PDB entry 3BPL | X-ray diffraction, 2.93 A resolution | chains A and B of the 3 polymer chains in the assembly

Chain A:
Molecule: Interleukin-4
Organism: Homo sapiens
Reference sequence: P05112 (IL4_HUMAN); residues 1-129 here correspond to UniProt positions 25-153 (UniProt number = residue number + 24)
Sequence (129 residues; row label = number of the first residue in the row):
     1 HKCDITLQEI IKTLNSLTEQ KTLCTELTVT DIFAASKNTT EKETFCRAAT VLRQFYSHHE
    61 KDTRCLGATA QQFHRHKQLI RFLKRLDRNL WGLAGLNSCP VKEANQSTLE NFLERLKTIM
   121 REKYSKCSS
Not modelled in the structure: 1-2, 129
Cystine bridges: Cys3-Cys127, Cys24-Cys65, Cys46-Cys99
Swiss-Prot annotation at these positions:
  - glycosylation: Asn38 (N-linked (GlcNAc...) asparagine)

Chain B:
Molecule: Interleukin-4 receptor alpha chain
Organism: Homo sapiens
Notes: fragment: Extracellular domain, residues 27-227
Reference sequence: P24394 (IL4RA_HUMAN); residues 2-202 here correspond to UniProt positions 27-227 (UniProt number = residue number + 25)
Sequence (205 residues; each row starts with the number of its first residue; numbers below 1 keep their minus sign (Ala-2 is residue -2)):
    -2 ADPFKVLQEP TCVSDYMSIS TCEWKMNGPT QCSTELRLLY QLVFLLSEAH TCIPENNGGA
    58 GCVCHLLMDD VVSADQYTLD LWAGQQLLWK GSFKPSEHVK PRAPGNLTVH TQVSDTLLLT
   118 WSNPYPPDNY LYNHLTYAVN IWSENDPADF RIYQVTYLEP SLRIAASTLK SGISYRARVR
   178 AWAQCYNTTW SEWSPSTKWH NSYRE
Not modelled in the structure: 200-202
Cystine bridges: Cys9-Cys19, Cys29-Cys59, Cys49-Cys61
Covalent attachments: N-acetylglucosamine (NAG) linked to Asn103; glycan linked to Asn184
Construct notes: expression tag (-2 to 1); engineered mutation Gln28 (Asn53 in P24394), Gln73 (Asn98 in P24394), Gln109 (Asn134 in P24394), Gln151 (Asn176 in P24394)
Swiss-Prot annotation at these positions:
  - motif: Trp187 to Ser191 (WSXWS motif)
  - site: Tyr13 (Major IL4 binding determinant), Leu39 (Minor IL4 binding determinant), Phe41 (Minor IL4 binding determinant), Asp67 (Minor IL4 binding determinant), Val69 (Minor IL4 binding determinant), Asp72 (Major IL4 binding determinant), Tyr127 (Minor IL4 binding determinant), Tyr183 (Major IL4 binding determinant)
  - glycosylation (N-linked (GlcNAc...) asparagine): Asn103, Asn184

How chain A and chain B interact:
Residue-residue contacts (31; chain A residue first):
  Ile5(A) - Cys182(B)
  Ile5(A) - Tyr183(B)  hydrophobic
  Thr6(A) - Ser70(B)  hydrogen bond
  Gln8(A) - His131(B)
  Glu9(A) - Tyr13(B)  hydrogen bond
  Glu9(A) - Val69(B)
  Glu9(A) - Ser70(B)  hydrogen bond (side chain-backbone)
  Glu9(A) - Tyr127(B)
  Glu9(A) - Tyr183(B)  hydrogen bond
  Lys12(A) - Tyr127(B)  hydrogen bond (side chain-backbone)
  Lys12(A) - His131(B)
  Thr13(A) - Tyr127(B)  hydrogen bond
  Arg53(A) - Phe41(B)
  Arg53(A) - Leu42(B)
  Gln78(A) - Asp125(B)
  Arg81(A) - Asp66(B)  salt bridge
  Arg81(A) - Asp67(B)  salt bridge
  Arg85(A) - Asp67(B)  salt bridge
  Arg85(A) - Val69(B)
  Arg85(A) - Asp125(B)  hydrogen bond (side chain-backbone)
  Arg85(A) - Tyr127(B)
  Asp87(A) - Phe41(B)
  Arg88(A) - Leu39(B)
  Arg88(A) - Phe41(B)
  Arg88(A) - Ala71(B)
  Arg88(A) - Asp72(B)  salt bridge
  Asn89(A) - Val69(B)
  Asn89(A) - Ser70(B)  hydrogen bond
  Asn89(A) - Ala71(B)  hydrogen bond (side chain-backbone)
  Trp91(A) - Phe41(B)
  Gly92(A) - Ala71(B)
Other interface residues (no listed pair), chain A (17 interface residues in all): Tyr56, Phe82
Interface features reported in the paper:
  - interface residues, chain A: Glu9(A), Arg88(A), Trp91(A)
  - interface residues, chain B: Tyr13(B), Ser70(B), Asp72(B), Tyr183(B)

In short:
17 residues of chain A and 15 residues of chain B are in contact, with 9 hydrogen bonds and 4 salt bridges.
Among the polar pairs are Arg81(A)-Asp66(B), Arg81(A)-Asp67(B) and Arg85(A)-Asp67(B). Covalently linked
N-acetylglucosamine: at Asn103(B). The paper reports interface residues Glu9(A), Arg88(A) and Tyr13(B) among
others.
Chain A is Interleukin-4 and chain B is Interleukin-4 receptor alpha chain, both from Homo sapiens; the
structure, Crystal structure of the IL4-IL4R-Common Gamma ternary complex, was determined by X-ray diffraction
together with 3BPN and 3BPO from the same study.
